Entry 5UKB (X-ray diffraction, 5.47 A resolution (low resolution: residue-level contacts below are approximate; hydrogen-bond / salt-bridge calls are withheld)); this record covers chains C and R of the 11 polymer chains in the assembly.

# Chain C
Molecule: Nucleocapsid
From: Vesicular stomatitis Indiana virus
Reference sequence: A6H4P1 (A6H4P1_9RHAB); residues 2-422 here = UniProt positions 2-422
Chain sequence (423 residues; row label = number of the first residue in the row; numbering starts at 0):
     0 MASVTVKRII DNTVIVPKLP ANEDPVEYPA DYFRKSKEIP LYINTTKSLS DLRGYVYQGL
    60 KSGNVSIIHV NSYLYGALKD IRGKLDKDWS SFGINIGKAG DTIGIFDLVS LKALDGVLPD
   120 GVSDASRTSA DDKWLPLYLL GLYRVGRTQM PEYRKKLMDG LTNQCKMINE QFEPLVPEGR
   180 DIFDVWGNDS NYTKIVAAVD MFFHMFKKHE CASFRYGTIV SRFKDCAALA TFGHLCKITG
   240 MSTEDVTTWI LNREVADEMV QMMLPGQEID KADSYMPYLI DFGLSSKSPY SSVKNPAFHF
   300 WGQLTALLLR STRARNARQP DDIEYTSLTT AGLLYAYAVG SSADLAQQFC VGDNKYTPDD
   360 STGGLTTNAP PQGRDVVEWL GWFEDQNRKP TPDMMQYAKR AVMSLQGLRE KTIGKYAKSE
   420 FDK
Disordered / not traced: 0-1, 115-116
Differences from the reference sequence: expression tag (0-1)

# Chain R
Molecule: 45-nt RNA strand
From: Escherichia coli
Sequence (45 nucleotides; numbered 1 to 45; the number before each row is that of its first residue):
     1 UUUUUUUUUU UUUUUUUUUU UUUUUUUUUU UUUUUUUUUU UUUUU

# Interface between chain C and chain R
Contacting residue pairs (37; chain C residue first):
  Asp-23(C) / U20(R)
  Arg-143(C) / U26(R)
  Arg-143(C) / U27(R)
  Met-149(C) / U24(R)
  Glu-151(C) / U24(R)
  Tyr-152(C) / U24(R)
  Tyr-152(C) / U26(R)
  Lys-206(C) / U28(R)
  Lys-206(C) / U29(R)
  Arg-214(C) / U28(R)
  Tyr-215(C) / U27(R)
  Ile-218(C) / U26(R)
  Ile-218(C) / U28(R)
  Val-219(C) / U26(R)
  Asp-224(C) / U20(R)
  Asp-224(C) / U21(R)
  Asp-224(C) / U22(R)
  Cys-225(C) / U22(R)
  Ala-226(C) / U22(R)
  Ala-226(C) / U23(R)
  Lys-286(C) / U20(R)
  Lys-286(C) / U21(R)
  Ser-287(C) / U21(R)
  Ser-290(C) / U21(R)
  Ser-290(C) / U22(R)
  Ser-291(C) / U22(R)
  Val-292(C) / U21(R)
  Val-292(C) / U22(R)
  His-298(C) / U23(R)
  Arg-312(C) / U23(R)
  Asn-315(C) / U23(R)
  Asn-315(C) / U25(R)
  Ala-316(C) / U23(R)
  Arg-317(C) / U22(R)
  Arg-408(C) / U23(R)
  Arg-408(C) / U24(R)
  Arg-408(C) / U25(R)
Other interface residues (no listed pair), chain C (27 interface residues in all): Lys-155, Asp-158, Ser-285

# In short
Chain C and chain R form an interface of 27 and 10 residues respectively.
Here chain C is Nucleocapsid (Vesicular stomatitis Indiana virus) and chain R is a 45-nt RNA strand
(Escherichia coli). Entry 5UKB (Vsv N protein in complex with inhibitory nanobody 1004) was determined by
X-ray diffraction together with 5UK4 from the same study.
